6BFO - chains B and D of the 3 polymer chains in the assembly; structure by X-ray diffraction, 1.54 A resolution.

Chain B:
Protein: Caspase-3
Source organism: Homo sapiens
Notes: EC 3.4.22.56
UniProt: P42574 (CASP3_HUMAN); numbering as in UniProt (aligned over 176-277)
Amino-acid sequence (103 residues; numbered 176 to 278; the number before each row is that of its first residue):
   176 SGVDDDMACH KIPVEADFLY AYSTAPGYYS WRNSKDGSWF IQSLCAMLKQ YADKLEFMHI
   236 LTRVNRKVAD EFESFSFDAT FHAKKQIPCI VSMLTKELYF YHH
Not modelled in the structure: 176-184
Differences from the reference sequence: engineered mutation Asp245 (Thr in P42574); expression tag (278)
Metal / ion sites: Na+ site 1: Pro188, Val189, Ala191; Na+ site 2 near Asp192 (its only coordinating residue here); Na+ site 3 near Tyr197 (its only coordinating residue here); Na+ site 4: Ser198 (shared with 2 residues of chain A); Na+ site 5: Trp206 (shared with 1 residue of chain A); Na+ site 6: Leu236, Asn240; Na+ site 7: Thr237, Ser267; Na+ site 8: Val243, Phe247; Na+ site 9 near Lys260 (its only coordinating residue here)
UniProt features mapped onto this chain:
  - modified residue: Arg207 (Microbial infection: ADP-riboxanated arginine)
  - mutagenesis: Arg207 (R207A: Abolished ADP-riboxanation by C.violaceum CopC)
From the paper describing this entry:
  - mutagenesis - T245D: unchanged catalytic activity
  - contacts within the chain: Arg241-Asp245 (salt bridge)
  - conformationally variable residues (side-chain flip): Arg241
  - binding site for Ac-asp-glu-val-asp-cmk (chain D): Phe250
  - self-association interface (contacts with another copy of this molecule): Glu231, His234, Glu272
  - mutagenesis - T245D/S249D: abolished catalytic activity
  - post-translational modification sites: Ser249 (proposed by the authors, not directly observed)

Chain D:
Protein: Ac-asp-glu-val-asp-cmk
Amino-acid sequence (6 residues; row label = number of the first residue in the row):
     1 XDEVDX
Modified / non-standard residues: ACE (acetyl group) at position 1; 0QE (chloromethane) at position 6

How chain B and chain D interact:
Contacting residue pairs (18):
  Tyr204(B) - Val4(D)  hydrophobic
  Ser205(B) - Val4(D)
  Ser205(B) - Asp5(D)  hydrogen bond (backbone-backbone)
  Trp206(B) - Asp2(D)
  Trp206(B) - Glu3(D)
  Trp206(B) - Val4(D)  hydrophobic
  Arg207(B) - ACE_1(D)
  Arg207(B) - Asp2(D)
  Arg207(B) - Glu3(D)  salt bridge
  Arg207(B) - Val4(D)  hydrogen bond (side chain-backbone)
  Arg207(B) - Asp5(D)  salt bridge
  Asn208(B) - ACE_1(D)
  Asn208(B) - Asp2(D)  hydrogen bond
  Ser209(B) - ACE_1(D)  hydrogen bond (backbone-backbone)
  Trp214(B) - Asp2(D)
  Glu248(B) - Asp2(D)
  Ser249(B) - Asp2(D)
  Phe250(B) - Asp2(D)  hydrogen bond (backbone-side chain)
Interface residues without a listed pair, chain B (11 interface residues in all): Phe256
Interface residues without a listed pair, chain D (6 interface residues in all): 0QE_6

Overview:
The interface between chain B and chain D involves 11 residues on one side and 6 on the other, with 5 hydrogen
bonds and 2 salt bridges. Among the polar pairs are Arg207(B)-Glu3(D), Arg207(B)-Asp5(D) and
Arg207(B)-Val4(D). From the paper: a binding site for Ac-asp-glu-val-asp-cmk (chain D) at Phe250(B);
T245D/S249D of chain B abolish catalytic activity.
Chain B is Caspase-3 (Homo sapiens) and chain D is Ac-asp-glu-val-asp-cmk; the structure, Caspase-3 Mutant-
T245D, was determined by X-ray diffraction together with 6BDV, 6BFJ, 6BFK, 6BFL, 6BG0, 6BG1 and 7 further
entries from the same study.
